PDB entry 6I52 | electron microscopy, 4.70 A resolution (low resolution: residue-level contacts below are approximate; hydrogen-bond / salt-bridge calls are withheld) | chains C and D of the 4 polymer chains in the assembly

[Chain C]
Molecule: Replication factor A protein 1
Organism: Saccharomyces cerevisiae (strain ATCC 204508 / S288c)
Reference sequence: P22336 (RFA1_YEAST); residue numbers follow UniProt; this construct covers 442-619
Amino-acid sequence (178 residues; each row starts with the number of its first residue):
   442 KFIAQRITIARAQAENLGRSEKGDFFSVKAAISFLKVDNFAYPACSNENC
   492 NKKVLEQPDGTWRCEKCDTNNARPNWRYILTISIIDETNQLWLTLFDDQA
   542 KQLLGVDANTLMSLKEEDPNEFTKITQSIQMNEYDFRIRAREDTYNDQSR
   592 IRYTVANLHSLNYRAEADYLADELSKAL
UniProt features mapped onto this chain:
  - zinc finger: Cys486 to Cys508 (C4-type)

[Chain D]
Molecule: 20-nt DNA strand
Sequence (20 nucleotides; row label = number of the first residue in the row):
     8 TTTTTTTTTTTTTTTTTTTT

[How chain C and chain D interact]
Pairs across the interface (27; chain C residue first):
  Phe466(C) - DT9(D)
  Phe475(C) - DT20(D)
  Lys477(C) - DT18(D)
  Tyr483(C) - DT13(D)
  Asn490(C) - DT12(D)
  Asn490(C) - DT13(D)
  Cys491(C) - DT13(D)
  Asn492(C) - DT12(D)
  Asn492(C) - DT13(D)
  Asn492(C) - DT14(D)
  Arg518(C) - DT13(D)
  Ile520(C) - DT14(D)
  Trp533(C) - DT18(D)
  Thr535(C) - DT14(D)
  Phe537(C) - DT13(D)
  Met572(C) - DT21(D)
  Arg578(C) - DT9(D)
  Arg580(C) - DT11(D)
  Arg582(C) - DT11(D)
  Asp584(C) - DT16(D)
  Thr585(C) - DT16(D)
  Tyr586(C) - DT15(D)
  Tyr586(C) - DT16(D)
  Gln589(C) - DT16(D)
  Gln589(C) - DT17(D)
  Arg591(C) - DT17(D)
  Arg593(C) - DT16(D)
Interface residues without a listed pair, chain C (27 interface residues in all): Lys442, Lys493, Lys494, Tyr519, Leu536
Interface residues without a listed pair, chain D (14 interface residues in all): DT8, DT10, DT19

[Summary]
Chain C and chain D form an interface of 27 and 14 residues respectively.
Here chain C is Replication factor A protein 1 (Saccharomyces cerevisiae (strain ATCC 204508 / S288c)) and
chain D is a 20-nt DNA strand. Entry 6I52 (Yeast RPA bound to ssDNA) was determined by electron microscopy.
